Entry 8DE3 (electron microscopy, 3.30 A resolution); this record covers chains A and B of the 3 polymer chains in the assembly.

[Chain A]
Molecule: Transporter
From: Sus scrofa
UniProtKB: A0A4X1TV69 (A0A4X1TV69_PIG); residues 116-654 here correspond to UniProt positions 79-617 (UniProt number = residue number - 37)
Sequence (539 residues; each row starts with the number of its first residue):
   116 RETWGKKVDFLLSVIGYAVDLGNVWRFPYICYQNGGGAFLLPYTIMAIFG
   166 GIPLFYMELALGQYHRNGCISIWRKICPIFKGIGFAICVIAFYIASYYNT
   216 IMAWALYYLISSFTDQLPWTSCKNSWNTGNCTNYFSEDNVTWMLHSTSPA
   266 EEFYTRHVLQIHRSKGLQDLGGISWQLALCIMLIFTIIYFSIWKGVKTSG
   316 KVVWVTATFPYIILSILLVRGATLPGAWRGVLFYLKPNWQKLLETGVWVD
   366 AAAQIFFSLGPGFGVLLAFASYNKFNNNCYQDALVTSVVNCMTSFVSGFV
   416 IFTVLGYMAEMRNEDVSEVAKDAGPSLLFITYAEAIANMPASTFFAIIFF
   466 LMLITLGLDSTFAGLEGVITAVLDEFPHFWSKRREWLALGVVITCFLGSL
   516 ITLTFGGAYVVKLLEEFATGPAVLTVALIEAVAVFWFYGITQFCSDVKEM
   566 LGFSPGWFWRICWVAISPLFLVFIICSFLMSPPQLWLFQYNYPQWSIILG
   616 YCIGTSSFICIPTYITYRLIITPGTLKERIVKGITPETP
Disulfides: Cys237-Cys246
Covalently attached groups: N-acetylglucosamine (NAG) linked to Asn245
Bound ions: Na+ site 1: Gly131, Val134, Leu471; Na+ site 2: Ala133, Ser373, Asn405
Small-molecule neighbours: cocaine (COC): Tyr132, Ala133, Asp135, Asn138, Ala206, Ile209, Ala210, Tyr212, Tyr213, Phe372, Ser373, Leu374, Gly375, Phe378, Val380, Ser475, Thr476, Gly479, Thr534

[Chain B]
Molecule: 15B8 Fab heavy chain variable domain
From: Mus musculus
Notes: antibody fragment or engineered binder
Sequence (118 residues; numbered 20 to 137; the number before each row is that of its first residue):
    20 QVQLQQSGPELVKLGASVRISCKASGYRFSYSWMNWVKQRPGKGLEWIGR
    70 IYPGDGDTKYSGKFKGKATLTADKSSSTVYMQLSSLTSEDSAVYFCARSA
   120 YGSEGFAMDYWGQGTSVT
Disulfides: Cys41-Cys115

[Chain A / chain B interface]
Residue-residue contacts - 15 pairs, chain A then chain B:
  Ser236(A) with Asp74(B), hydrogen bond
  Lys238(A) with Trp52(B), hydrogen bond (backbone-side chain); Tyr71(B); Asp74(B); Asp76(B), salt bridge; Phe125(B)
  Asn239(A) with Phe125(B)
  Ser240(A) with Gly121(B)
  Thr243(A) with Tyr120(B); Gly121(B); Ser122(B), hydrogen bond
  Cys246(A) with Arg47(B); Tyr50(B), hydrogen bond (backbone-side chain)
  Thr247(A) with Arg47(B)
  Tyr249(A) with Tyr50(B)
Other interface residues (no listed pair), chain A (13 interface residues in all): Cys237, Asn242, Gly244, Asn245, Arg271
Other interface residues (no listed pair), chain B (11 interface residues in all): Lys78

[Overview]
Chain A and chain B form an interface of 13 and 11 residues respectively; the contacts include 4 hydrogen
bonds and 1 salt bridge. Among the polar pairs are Lys238(A)-Asp76(B), Ser236(A)-Asp74(B) and
Lys238(A)-Trp52(B). Ligands of chain A: cocaine. Covalently linked N-acetylglucosamine: at Asn245(A).
Here chain A is Transporter (Sus scrofa) and chain B is 15B8 Fab heavy chain variable domain (Mus musculus).
Entry 8DE3 (Native serotonin transporter in complex with 15B8 Fab antibody in the presence of cocaine) was
determined by electron microscopy.
